Entry 2CGR (X-ray diffraction, 2.20 A resolution); this record covers chains L and H.

Chain L:
Name: IGG2B-kappa NC6.8 fab (light chain)
Source organism: Mus musculus
Notes: antibody fragment or engineered binder
Amino-acid sequence (219 residues; each row starts with the number of its first residue):
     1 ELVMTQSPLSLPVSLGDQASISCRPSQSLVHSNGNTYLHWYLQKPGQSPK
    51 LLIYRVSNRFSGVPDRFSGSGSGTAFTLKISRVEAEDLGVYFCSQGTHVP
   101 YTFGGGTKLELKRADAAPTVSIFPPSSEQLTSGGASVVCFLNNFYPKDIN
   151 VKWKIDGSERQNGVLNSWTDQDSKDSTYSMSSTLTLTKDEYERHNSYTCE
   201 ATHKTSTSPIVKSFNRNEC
Construct notes: conflict Ser7 (Thr in S16112), Pro25 (Ser in S16112), His39 (Tyr in S16112), Leu51 (Pro in S16112), Ala75 (Asp in S16112), Ser94 (Phe in S16112), Lys108 (Arg in S16112), Leu111 (Ile in S16112)
Cystine bridges: Cys23-Cys93, Cys139-Cys199
Residues lining bound ligands: GAS (N-(P-cyanophenyl)-n'-diphenylmethyl-guanidine-acetic acid): His31, Asn33, Tyr37, His39, Tyr41, Gly96, Tyr101

Chain H:
Name: IGG2B-kappa NC6.8 fab (heavy chain)
Source organism: Mus musculus
Notes: antibody fragment or engineered binder
Amino-acid sequence (214 residues; row label = number of the first residue in the row):
     1 RVQLLESGAELMKPGASVQISCKATGYTFSEYWIEWVKERPGHGLEWIGE
    51 ILPGSGRTNYREKFKGKATFTADTSSNTAYMQLSSLTSEDSAVYYCTRGY
   101 SSMDYWGQGTSVTVSAAKTTPPSVYPLAPGCGDTTGSSVTLGCLVKGYFP
   151 ESVTVTWNSGSLSSSVHTFPALLQSGLYTMSSSVTVPSSTWPSQTVTCSV
   201 AHPASSTTVDKKLE
Construct notes: conflict Leu5 (Val in 1613777), Gln19 (Lys in 1613777), Glu31 (Ser in 1613777), Val37 (Ile in 1613777), Glu39 (Gln in 1613777), Ile48 (Thr in 1613777), Arg57 (Thr in 1613777), Asn59 (Lys in 1613777), Arg61 (Asn in 1613777), Gly66 (Asp in 1613777), Thr97 (Ala in 1613777), Gly99 (Arg101 in 1613777), Ser101 (Ala103 in 1613777), Ser102 (Pro104 in 1613777), Ala116 (Ser118 in 1613777)
Cystine bridges: Cys22-Cys96, Cys143-Cys198
Residues lining bound ligands: GAS (N-(P-cyanophenyl)-n'-diphenylmethyl-guanidine-acetic acid): Trp33, Glu35, Glu50, Arg57, Asn59, Gly99, Tyr100, Ser101, Ser102, Met103

How chain L and chain H interact:
Cross-chain cystine bridges: Cys219(L)-Cys131(H)
Contacting residue pairs - 63 pairs, chain L then chain H:
  Glu1(L) - Arg61(H)  salt bridge
  Tyr37(L) - Ser101(H)
  His39(L) - Ser101(H)  hydrogen bond (side chain-backbone)
  His39(L) - Ser102(H)  hydrogen bond
  Tyr41(L) - Met103(H)  hydrogen bond (side chain-backbone)
  Tyr41(L) - Trp106(H)
  Gln43(L) - Glu39(H)  hydrogen bond
  Gln43(L) - Tyr95(H)  hydrogen bond
  Gln47(L) - Tyr95(H)
  Ser48(L) - Tyr95(H)
  Ser48(L) - Gly107(H)  hydrogen bond (side chain-backbone)
  Pro49(L) - Tyr95(H)
  Pro49(L) - Trp106(H)
  Lys50(L) - Asp104(H)  hydrogen bond (side chain-backbone)
  Leu51(L) - Met103(H)
  Leu51(L) - Asp104(H)
  Tyr54(L) - Ser102(H)
  Phe60(L) - Asp104(H)
  Phe60(L) - Tyr105(H)
  Phe92(L) - Leu45(H)  hydrophobic
  Pro100(L) - Trp47(H)  hydrophobic
  Pro100(L) - Arg61(H)
  Tyr101(L) - Glu35(H)
  Tyr101(L) - Trp47(H)
  Tyr101(L) - Glu50(H)  hydrogen bond
  Thr102(L) - Arg61(H)
  Phe103(L) - Leu45(H)
  Phe103(L) - Met103(H)  hydrophobic
  Ile122(L) - Asp133(H)
  Phe123(L) - Leu127(H)
  Phe123(L) - Ala128(H)
  Phe123(L) - Pro129(H)
  Phe123(L) - Thr140(H)
  Pro124(L) - Ala128(H)
  Pro124(L) - Gly130(H)
  Ser126(L) - Tyr125(H)
  Ser126(L) - Pro126(H)
  Glu128(L) - Pro126(H)
  Glu128(L) - Lys211(H)
  Gln129(L) - Tyr125(H)
  Val138(L) - Leu127(H)  hydrophobic
  Phe140(L) - Phe169(H)  hydrophobic
  Phe140(L) - Ser182(H)
  Phe140(L) - Ser183(H)
  Asn142(L) - His167(H)
  Asn142(L) - Phe169(H)
  Asn142(L) - Ser183(H)  hydrogen bond
  Asn143(L) - His167(H)  hydrogen bond
  Leu165(L) - Gln174(H)
  Asn166(L) - Leu172(H)
  Ser167(L) - Phe169(H)
  Ser167(L) - Pro170(H)  hydrogen bond (side chain-backbone)
  Trp168(L) - Pro170(H)
  Thr169(L) - Thr168(H)
  Thr169(L) - Phe169(H)
  Ser179(L) - His167(H)  hydrogen bond
  Ser179(L) - Phe169(H)
  Met180(L) - Phe169(H)
  Ser181(L) - Phe169(H)
  Ser181(L) - Ser181(H)  hydrogen bond
  Glu218(L) - Cys131(H)
  Cys219(L) - Cys131(H)  disulfide
  Cys219(L) - Gly132(H)
Other interface residues (no listed pair), chain L (43 interface residues in all): Val99, Ser121, Ser132, Ser136, Thr185, Phe214
Other interface residues (no listed pair), chain H (40 interface residues in all): Asn59, Gln108, Leu141, Gly142, Leu144, Thr179

In short:
43 residues of chain L and 40 residues of chain H are in contact; the contacts include 1 disulfide bond, 13
hydrogen bonds and 1 salt bridge. Polar pairs include Glu1(L)-Arg61(H), His39(L)-Ser101(H) and
His39(L)-Ser102(H). Compound GAS is bound between chain L and chain H.
Here chain L is IGG2B-kappa NC6.8 fab (light chain) and chain H is IGG2B-kappa NC6.8 fab (heavy chain), both
from Mus musculus. Entry 2CGR (Local and transmitted conformational changes on complexation of an
anti-sweetener fab) was determined by X-ray diffraction (same publication as 1CGS).
